PDB entry 8S0R | electron microscopy, 2.40 A resolution | chains H and I of the 3 polymer chains in the assembly

# Chain H
Protein: CDK-activating kinase assembly factor MAT1
Organism: Homo sapiens
UniProt: P51948 (MAT1_HUMAN), isoform P51948-1; numbering as in UniProt (aligned over 220-309)
Amino-acid sequence (93 residues; row label = number of the first residue in the row):
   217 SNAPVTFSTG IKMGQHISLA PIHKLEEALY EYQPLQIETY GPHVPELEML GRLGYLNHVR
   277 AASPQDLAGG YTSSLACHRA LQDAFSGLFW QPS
Not modelled in the structure: 217-243, 309
Construct notes: expression tag (217-219)

# Chain I
Protein: Cyclin-H
Organism: Homo sapiens
UniProt: P51946 (CCNH_HUMAN); numbering as in UniProt (aligned over 1-323)
Amino-acid sequence (324 residues; each row starts with the number of its first residue; numbering starts at 0):
     0 XMYHNSSQKR HWTFSSEEQL ARLRADANRK FRCKAVANGK VLPNDPVFLE PHEEMTLCKY
    60 YEKRLLEFCS VFKPAMPRSV VGTACMYFKR FYLNNSVMEY HPRIIMLTCA FLACKVDEFN
   120 VSSPQFVGNL RESPLGQEKA LEQILEYELL LIQQLNFHLI VHNPYRPFEG FLIDLKTRYP
   180 ILENPEILRK TADDFLNRIA LTDAYLLYTP SQIALTAILS SASRAGITME SYLSESLMLK
   240 ENRTCLSQLL DIMKSMRNLV KKYEPPRSEE VAVLKQKLER CHSAELALNV ITKKRKGYED
   300 DDYVSKKSKH EEEEWTDDDL VESL
Not modelled in the structure: 39-41, 285-323
Construct notes: acetylation (0)
Modified residues: ACE (acetyl group) at position 0

# Chain H / chain I interface
Residue-residue contacts (56; chain H residue first):
  Ile-253(H) with His-3(I)
  Glu-254(H) with His-3(I)
  Thr-255(H) with His-3(I)
  Tyr-256(H) with His-3(I); Lys-8(I)
  Leu-269(H) with Thr-176(I)
  Gly-270(H) with Thr-176(I)
  Tyr-271(H) with Ile-172(I), hydrophobic; Asp-173(I); Thr-176(I); Arg-177(I)
  His-274(H) with Ile-172(I); Lys-175(I); Thr-176(I), hydrogen bond
  Val-275(H) with Ile-172(I), hydrophobic
  Cys-293(H) with Ile-172(I), hydrophobic
  Arg-295(H) with ACE_0(I); Arg-165(I)
  Ala-296(H) with Gly-169(I); Ile-172(I), hydrophobic
  Leu-297(H) with Gly-169(I); Ile-172(I), hydrophobic; Asp-173(I)
  Gln-298(H) with Met-1(I)
  Asp-299(H) with Met-1(I); Arg-165(I), salt bridge; Pro-166(I); Ser-210(I)
  Ala-300(H) with Pro-166(I); Gly-169(I); Phe-170(I); Ser-210(I)
  Phe-301(H) with Asp-173(I); Arg-177(I)
  Ser-302(H) with Tyr-2(I); His-3(I), hydrogen bond; Ser-210(I), hydrogen bond (backbone-side chain)
  Gly-303(H) with Tyr-2(I); Thr-208(I), hydrogen bond (backbone-side chain); Ser-210(I); Gln-211(I), hydrogen bond (backbone-side chain)
  Leu-304(H) with Phe-170(I), hydrophobic; Ser-210(I), hydrogen bond (backbone-side chain); Gln-211(I), hydrogen bond (backbone-side chain); Leu-214(I), hydrophobic; Leu-236(I), hydrophobic
  Phe-305(H) with Leu-236(I); Leu-238(I), hydrophobic; Cys-244(I), hydrophobic
  Trp-306(H) with Tyr-2(I); Lys-8(I); Thr-208(I); Gln-211(I), hydrogen bond (backbone-side chain)
  Gln-307(H) with Gln-247(I)
  Pro-308(H) with Thr-12(I); Phe-13(I)
Interface residues without a listed pair, chain H (25 interface residues in all): Pro-258
Interface residues without a listed pair, chain I (30 interface residues in all): Asn-4, Ser-14, Leu-206, Tyr-231, Leu-248, Ile-251

# In short
The interface between chain H and chain I involves 25 residues on one side and 30 on the other; the contacts
include 8 hydrogen bonds and 1 salt bridge. Polar contacts include Asp-299(H)/Arg-165(I),
His-274(H)/Thr-176(I) and Ser-302(H)/His-3(I).
Chain H is CDK-activating kinase assembly factor MAT1 and chain I is Cyclin-H, both from Homo sapiens; the
structure, Cryo-EM structure of CAK modified by covalent inhibitor SY-1365, was determined by electron
microscopy together with 8S0T from the same study.
